6R21 - chains O and P of the 30 polymer chains in the assembly; structure by electron microscopy, 3.33 A resolution.

# Chain O (and P)
Name: Tail tubular protein gp11
Organism: Enterobacteria phage T7
Notes: chain P of this document is another copy of the same molecule, construct and numbering; everything in this record applies to it too
UniProt: P03746 (TUBE1_BPT7); numbering as in UniProt (aligned over 1-196)
Amino-acid sequence (231 residues; numbered -34 to 196; the number before each row is that of its first residue; numbers below 1 keep their minus sign (Met-34 is residue -34)):
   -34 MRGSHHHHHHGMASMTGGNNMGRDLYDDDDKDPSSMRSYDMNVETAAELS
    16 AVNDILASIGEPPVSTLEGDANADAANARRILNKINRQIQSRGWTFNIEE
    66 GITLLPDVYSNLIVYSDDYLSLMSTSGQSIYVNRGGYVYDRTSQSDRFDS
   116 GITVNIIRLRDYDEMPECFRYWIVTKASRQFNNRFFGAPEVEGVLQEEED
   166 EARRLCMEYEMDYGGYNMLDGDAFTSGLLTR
Disordered / not traced: -34 to 6 (chain P: -34 to 5)
Differences from the reference sequence: initiating methionine (-34); expression tag (-33 to 0)
Cystine bridges: Cys133-Cys171

# Interface between chain O and chain P
Residue-residue contacts - 45 pairs, chain O then chain P:
  Arg45(O) with Asn18(P), hydrogen bond; Asp19(P); Pro27(P)
  Lys49(O) with Asp19(P); Tyr136(P)
  Arg52(O) with Glu132(P)
  Gln53(O) with Tyr136(P); Leu170(P)
  Arg57(O) with Glu166(P), salt bridge; Arg169(P); Leu170(P)
  Asp82(O) with Arg135(P), salt bridge
  Leu85(O) with Glu132(P)
  Ser86(O) with Tyr174(P)
  Met88(O) with Asp177(P); Tyr178(P), hydrophobic
  Gln93(O) with Gly179(P); Gly180(P); Tyr181(P)
  Ser94(O) with Tyr178(P), hydrogen bond (backbone-side chain); Gly179(P), hydrogen bond (side chain-backbone)
  Tyr96(O) with Tyr178(P), hydrogen bond (backbone-side chain)
  Val97(O) with Phe61(P), hydrophobic; Arg125(P)
  Asn98(O) with Glu129(P); Met130(P), hydrogen bond (side chain-backbone)
  Arg99(O) with Glu129(P)
  Gly100(O) with Glu129(P), hydrogen bond (backbone-side chain)
  Arg106(O) with Thr60(P), hydrogen bond (side chain-backbone); Tyr178(P)
  Lys141(O) with Glu166(P), salt bridge
  Arg144(O) with Val159(P); Glu162(P), salt bridge
  Gln145(O) with Glu163(P)
  Asn148(O) with Val159(P)
  Arg149(O) with Asp19(P); Ala22(P); Ser23(P)
  Phe150(O) with Ala22(P); Gly25(P)
  Gly152(O) with Glu155(P)
  Pro154(O) with Glu155(P)
  Glu157(O) with Val159(P)
  Gln161(O) with Glu162(P)
  Arg168(O) with Arg169(P)
Also at the interface, not in a pair above, chain O (36 interface residues in all): Asn42, Ile46, Ile50, Ser56, Tyr80, Leu87, Ile95, Glu164
Also at the interface, not in a pair above, chain P (31 interface residues in all): Glu65, Pro131, Cys133, Val156

# In short
Chain O and chain P form an interface of 36 and 31 residues respectively; the contacts include 7 hydrogen
bonds and 4 salt bridges. Polar pairs include Arg57(O)-Glu166(P), Asp82(O)-Arg135(P) and Lys141(O)-Glu166(P).
Chain O and chain P are both Tail tubular protein gp11 (Enterobacteria phage T7); the structure, Cryo-EM
structure of T7 bacteriophage fiberless tail complex, was determined by electron microscopy (same publication
as 6QWP, 6QX5 and 6QXM).
